Entry 6XQQ (X-ray diffraction, 2.68 A resolution); this record covers chains A and B.

Chain A:
Name: TRAV12-2 alpha chain
Source organism: Homo sapiens
Amino-acid sequence (205 residues; row label = number of the first residue in the row):
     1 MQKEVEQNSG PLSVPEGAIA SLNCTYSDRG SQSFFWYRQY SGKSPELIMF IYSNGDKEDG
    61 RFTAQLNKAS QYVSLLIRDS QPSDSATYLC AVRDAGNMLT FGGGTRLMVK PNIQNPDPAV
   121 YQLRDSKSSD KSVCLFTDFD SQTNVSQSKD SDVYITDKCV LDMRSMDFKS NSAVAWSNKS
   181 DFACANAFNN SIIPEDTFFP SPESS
Not modelled in the structure: 1-4, 202-205
Disulfides: Cys24-Cys90, Cys134-Cys184

Chain B:
Name: TRBV29-1
Source organism: Homo sapiens
Amino-acid sequence (248 residues; each row starts with the number of its first residue):
     1 MSAVISQKPS RDICQRGTSL TIQCQVDSQV TMMFWYRQQP GQSLTLIATA NQGSEATYES
    61 GFVIDKFPIS RPNLTFSTLT VSNMSPEDSS IYLCSVGGDS LIGNQPQHFG DGTRLSILED
   121 LKNVFPPEVA VFEPSEAEIS HTQKATLVCL ATGFYPDHVE LSWWVNGKEV HSGVCTDPQP
   181 LKEQPALNDS RYALSSRLRV SATFWQNPRN HFRCQVQFYG LSENDEWTQD RAKPVTQIVS
   241 AEAWGRAD
Not modelled in the structure: 1, 248
Disulfides: Cys24-Cys94, Cys149-Cys214

Chain A / chain B interface:
Pairs across the interface (77):
  Phe35(A) - Pro106(B)  hydrophobic
  Tyr37(A) - Gln107(B)  hydrogen bond (side chain-backbone)
  Gln39(A) - Gln38(B)  hydrogen bond
  Ser41(A) - Pro178(B)
  Ser44(A) - Leu93(B)
  Ser44(A) - Gly110(B)  hydrogen bond (side chain-backbone)
  Ser44(A) - Asp111(B)
  Pro45(A) - Phe109(B)  hydrophobic
  Leu47(A) - Pro106(B)  hydrophobic
  Leu47(A) - His108(B)
  Met98(A) - Phe34(B)  hydrophobic
  Leu99(A) - Gln107(B)
  Phe101(A) - Tyr36(B)
  Phe101(A) - Phe109(B)  hydrophobic
  Gly102(A) - Ser43(B)
  Gly103(A) - Ser43(B)  hydrogen bond (backbone-side chain)
  Asp117(A) - His141(B)  salt bridge
  Tyr121(A) - Ser135(B)
  Tyr121(A) - Ala137(B)
  Tyr121(A) - Glu138(B)
  Tyr121(A) - His141(B)
  Tyr121(A) - Thr142(B)
  Gln122(A) - Ser135(B)
  Leu123(A) - Phe132(B)
  Leu123(A) - Glu133(B)
  Leu123(A) - Thr146(B)
  Leu123(A) - Val148(B)  hydrophobic
  Arg124(A) - Phe132(B)
  Arg124(A) - Glu133(B)  salt bridge
  Arg124(A) - Arg246(B)
  Ser126(A) - Val131(B)
  Ser126(A) - Phe132(B)
  Ser129(A) - Ala130(B)
  Ser129(A) - Phe132(B)
  Lys131(A) - Phe132(B)
  Lys131(A) - Thr152(B)
  Val133(A) - Phe132(B)  hydrophobic
  Val133(A) - Val148(B)  hydrophobic
  Val133(A) - Leu150(B)  hydrophobic
  Leu135(A) - Thr146(B)
  Thr137(A) - Arg199(B)
  Asp138(A) - Thr142(B)
  Asp138(A) - Arg199(B)  salt bridge
  Tyr154(A) - Glu183(B)  hydrogen bond (side chain-backbone)
  Tyr154(A) - Gln184(B)
  Thr156(A) - Asp177(B)
  Thr156(A) - Leu181(B)
  Thr156(A) - Ser195(B)
  Thr156(A) - Arg197(B)
  Cys159(A) - Cys175(B)  disulfide
  Cys159(A) - Thr176(B)
  Cys159(A) - Arg197(B)
  Val160(A) - Cys175(B)  hydrogen bond (backbone-side chain)
  Leu161(A) - Gly173(B)
  Leu161(A) - Cys175(B)  hydrophobic
  Leu161(A) - Arg199(B)
  Asp162(A) - Ser172(B)  hydrogen bond (backbone-side chain)
  Asp162(A) - Gly173(B)  hydrogen bond (backbone-backbone)
  Met163(A) - Ser172(B)
  Met163(A) - Arg199(B)
  Met163(A) - Val200(B)
  Met163(A) - Ser201(B)
  Arg164(A) - Ser172(B)  hydrogen bond (backbone-side chain)
  Met166(A) - Lys144(B)
  Phe168(A) - Lys144(B)
  Phe168(A) - Arg199(B)
  Ser170(A) - Arg199(B)  hydrogen bond
  Ser172(A) - Cys175(B)
  Ser172(A) - Arg197(B)  hydrogen bond (backbone-side chain)
  Ala173(A) - Arg197(B)
  Val174(A) - Val148(B)  hydrophobic
  Val174(A) - Arg197(B)
  Trp176(A) - Leu150(B)  hydrophobic
  Trp176(A) - Ala193(B)  hydrophobic
  Trp176(A) - Ser195(B)
  Phe198(A) - His141(B)
  Pro200(A) - Ala137(B)  hydrophobic
Also at the interface, not in a pair above, chain A (46 interface residues in all): Tyr52, Asn97, Ile155, Asp157, Ser165
Also at the interface, not in a pair above, chain B (48 interface residues in all): Met32, Pro40, Leu44, Thr49, Pro134, Leu147, Val174
Disulfides between the chains: Cys159(A)-Cys175(B)

Overview:
46 residues of chain A and 48 residues of chain B are in contact; the contacts include 1 disulfide bond, 11
hydrogen bonds and 3 salt bridges. Among the polar pairs are Asp117(A)-His141(B), Arg124(A)-Glu133(B) and
Asp138(A)-Arg199(B).
Chain A is TRAV12-2 alpha chain and chain B is TRBV29-1, both from Homo sapiens; the structure, Structure of
human D462-E4 TCR, was determined by X-ray diffraction together with 6XQP from the same study.
